7KEK - chains D and M of the 17 polymer chains in the assembly; structure by electron microscopy, 8.00 A resolution (low resolution: residue-level contacts below are approximate; hydrogen-bond / salt-bridge calls are withheld).

Chain D:
Protein: Dynein intermediate chain DIC2
Organism: Tetrahymena thermophila
Reference sequence: I7M008 (I7M008_TETTS); residue numbers follow UniProt; this construct covers 1-667
Chain sequence (667 residues; row label = number of the first residue in the row):
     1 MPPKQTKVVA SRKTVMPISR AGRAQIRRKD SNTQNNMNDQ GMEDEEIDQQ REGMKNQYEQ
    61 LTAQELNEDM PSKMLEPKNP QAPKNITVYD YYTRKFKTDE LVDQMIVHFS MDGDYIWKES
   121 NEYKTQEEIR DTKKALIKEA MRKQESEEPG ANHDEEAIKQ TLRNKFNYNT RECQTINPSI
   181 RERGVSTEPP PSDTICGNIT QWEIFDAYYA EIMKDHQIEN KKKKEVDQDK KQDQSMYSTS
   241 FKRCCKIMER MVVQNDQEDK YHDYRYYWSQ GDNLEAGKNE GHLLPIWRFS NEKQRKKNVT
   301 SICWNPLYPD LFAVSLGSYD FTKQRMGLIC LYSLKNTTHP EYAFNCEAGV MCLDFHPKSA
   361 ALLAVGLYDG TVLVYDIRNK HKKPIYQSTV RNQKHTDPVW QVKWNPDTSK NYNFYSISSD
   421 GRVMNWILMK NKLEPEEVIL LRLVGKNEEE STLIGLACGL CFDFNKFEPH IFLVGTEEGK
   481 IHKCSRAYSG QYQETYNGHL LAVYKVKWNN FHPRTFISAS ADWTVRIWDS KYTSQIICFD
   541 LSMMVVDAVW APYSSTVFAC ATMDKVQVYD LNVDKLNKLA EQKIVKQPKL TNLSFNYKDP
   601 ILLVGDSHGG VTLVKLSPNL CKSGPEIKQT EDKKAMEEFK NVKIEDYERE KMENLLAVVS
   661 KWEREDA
Unresolved in the structure: 1-60, 270-277, 443-450, 656-667

Chain M:
Protein: Dynein light chain LC8_3a
Organism: Tetrahymena thermophila
Reference sequence: Q1HFW0 (Q1HFW0_TETTH); residues 1-87 here = UniProt positions 1-87
Chain sequence (87 residues; each row starts with the number of its first residue):
     1 MNHEPEVKAT DMEEDMIKRV KEIAINAVKE YKQEKQIAHY IKYEFDKIDG YGWNCIVGRN
    61 FGSHIIHQTK KYIFFKINEL CLLLWKA

Interface between chain D and chain M:
Pairs across the interface (49):
  Val88(D) with Lys32(M); Gln33(M)
  Asp90(D) with Val28(M); Tyr31(M); Lys32(M)
  Tyr91(D) with Asn2(M); Val28(M); Glu34(M); Asn78(M); Glu79(M); Leu80(M)
  Tyr92(D) with Asn2(M); Val28(M); Lys29(M)
  Arg94(D) with Met1(M); Asn78(M)
  Lys97(D) with Lys32(M)
  Ile129(D) with Tyr51(M)
  Thr132(D) with Tyr51(M)
  Phe166(D) with Thr69(M)
  Asn167(D) with Thr69(M)
  Tyr168(D) with Ile66(M); His67(M); Gln68(M); Thr69(M); Ala87(M)
  Asn169(D) with His67(M); Thr69(M)
  Thr170(D) with Ile65(M); Ile66(M)
  Arg171(D) with Thr10(M); Asp11(M); His64(M); Ile65(M); His67(M); Tyr72(M)
  Glu172(D) with Ser63(M); His64(M)
  Cys173(D) with Gly62(M); Ser63(M); Tyr72(M); Phe74(M)
  Gln174(D) with Phe61(M); Gly62(M)
  Thr175(D) with Arg59(M); Asn60(M); Phe61(M); Cys81(M)
  Asn177(D) with Asn60(M)
Interface residues without a listed pair, chain D (20 interface residues in all): Tyr89
Interface residues without a listed pair, chain M (30 interface residues in all): Ile77

In short:
20 residues of chain D and 30 residues of chain M are in contact.
Here chain D is Dynein intermediate chain DIC2 and chain M is Dynein light chain LC8_3a, both from Tetrahymena
thermophila. Entry 7KEK (Structure of the free outer-arm dynein in pre-parallel state) was determined by
electron microscopy (same publication as 7K58, 7K5B, 7MWG and 7N32).
